PDB entry 7K0V | X-ray diffraction, 1.93 A resolution | chains B and C of the 4 polymer chains in the assembly

== Chain B (and C) ==
Name: Non-specific serine/threonine protein kinase
Organism: Homo sapiens
Notes: EC 2.7.11.1; chain C of this document is another copy of the same molecule, construct and numbering; everything in this record applies to it too
Reference sequence: H7C560 (H7C560_HUMAN); residues 444-723 here = UniProt positions 444-723
Chain sequence (288 residues; each row starts with the number of its first residue):
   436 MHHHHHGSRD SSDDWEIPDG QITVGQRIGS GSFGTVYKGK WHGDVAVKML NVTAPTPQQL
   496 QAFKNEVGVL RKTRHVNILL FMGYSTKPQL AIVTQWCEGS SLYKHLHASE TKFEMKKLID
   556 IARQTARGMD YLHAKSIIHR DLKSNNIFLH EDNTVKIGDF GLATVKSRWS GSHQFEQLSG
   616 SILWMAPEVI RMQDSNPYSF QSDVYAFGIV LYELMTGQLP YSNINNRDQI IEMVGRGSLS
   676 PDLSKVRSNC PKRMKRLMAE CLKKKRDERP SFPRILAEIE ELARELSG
Not modelled in the structure: 436-448, 600-602, 608-611, 628-630, 723 (chain C: 436-447, 607-614, 723)
Sequence notes: initiating methionine (436); expression tag (437-443); conflict Lys-539 (His in H7C560), Ala-543 (Ile in H7C560), Ser-544 (Ile in H7C560), Lys-551 (Ile in H7C560), Arg-562 (Gln in H7C560), Asn-588 (Leu in H7C560), Ser-630 (Lys in H7C560), Glu-667 (Phe in H7C560), Ser-673 (Tyr in H7C560), Arg-688 (Ala in H7C560), Ser-706 (Leu in H7C560), Arg-709 (Gln in H7C560), Glu-713 (Ser in H7C560), Glu-716 (Leu in H7C560), Glu-720 (Ser in H7C560), Ser-722 (Pro in H7C560), Gly-723 (Lys in H7C560)
Small-molecule neighbours: VQP (N-(3,3-dimethylbutyl)-N'-{2-fluoro-5-[(5-fluoro-3-methyl-4-oxo-3,4-dihydroquinazolin-6-yl)amino]-4-methylphenyl}urea): Ile-463, Val-471, Ala-481, Val-482, Lys-483, Glu-501, Val-504, Leu-505, Thr-508, Leu-514, Ile-527, Thr-529, Gln-530, Trp-531, Cys-532, Leu-567, Ile-572, His-574, Phe-583, Ile-592, Gly-593, Asp-594, Phe-595, Leu-597, Arg-603, Trp-604

== Chain B / chain C interface ==
Pairs across the interface - 19 pairs, chain B then chain C:
  Asn-500(B) / Trp-604(C)
  Val-504(B) / Trp-604(C)
  Ser-571(B) / Trp-604(C)
  Ser-571(B) / Ser-605(C)
  Ser-571(B) / Gly-606(C)  hydrogen bond (backbone-backbone)
  Ile-572(B) / Trp-604(C)
  Ile-573(B) / Trp-604(C)  hydrogen bond (backbone-backbone)
  Ile-573(B) / Ser-605(C)
  Ile-573(B) / Gly-606(C)
  Arg-575(B) / Arg-603(C)
  Arg-575(B) / Trp-604(C)
  Arg-603(B) / Arg-603(C)  hydrogen bond (backbone-side chain)
  Trp-604(B) / Trp-604(C)  hydrophobic
  Ser-605(B) / Arg-603(C)  hydrogen bond (backbone-side chain)
  Ser-605(B) / Trp-604(C)
  Gly-606(B) / Arg-603(C)
  Gly-606(B) / Trp-604(C)
  Ser-607(B) / Arg-603(C)
  Phe-635(B) / Gly-606(C)

== Summary ==
12 residues of chain B face 4 of chain C across their interface; the contacts include 4 hydrogen bonds. Among
the polar pairs are Arg-603(B)/Arg-603(C), Ser-605(B)/Arg-603(C) and Ser-571(B)/Gly-606(C). Ligands of chain
B: compound VQP.
Both chains are Non-specific serine/threonine protein kinase (Homo sapiens). Entry 7K0V (Crystal structure of
bRaf in complex with inhibitor GNE-0749) was determined by X-ray diffraction together with 6XLO from the same
study.
